Entry 4ADC (X-ray diffraction, 2.30 A resolution); this record covers chains A and B.

Chain A (and B):
Name: Succinylornithine transaminase
Organism: Escherichia coli
Notes: EC 2.6.1.81, 2.6.1.17; chain B of this document is another copy of the same molecule, construct and numbering; everything in this record applies to it too
UniProtKB: P77581 (ASTC_ECOLI); residue numbers follow UniProt; this construct covers 1-406
Chain sequence (406 residues; row label = number of the first residue in the row):
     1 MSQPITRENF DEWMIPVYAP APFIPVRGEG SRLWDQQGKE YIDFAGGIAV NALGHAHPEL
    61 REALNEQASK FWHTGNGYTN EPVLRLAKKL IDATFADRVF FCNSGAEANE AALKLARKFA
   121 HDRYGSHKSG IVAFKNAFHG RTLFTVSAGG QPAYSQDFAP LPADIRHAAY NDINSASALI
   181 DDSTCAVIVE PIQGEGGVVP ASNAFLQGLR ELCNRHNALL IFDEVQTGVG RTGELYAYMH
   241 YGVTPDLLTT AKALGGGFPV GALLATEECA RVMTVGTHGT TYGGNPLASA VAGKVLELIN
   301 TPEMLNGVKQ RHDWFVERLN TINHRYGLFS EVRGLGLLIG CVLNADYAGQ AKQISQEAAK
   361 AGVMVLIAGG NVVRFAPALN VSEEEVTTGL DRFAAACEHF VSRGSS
Unresolved in the structure: 1-2, 403-406
Ligand contacts:
  - pyridoxal phosphate (PLP), molecule 1: S104, G105, A106, N109, F138, H139, G140, E190, E195, D223, V225, Q226, K252
  - pyridoxal phosphate (PLP), molecule 2: E107, T280, T281, Y282
From the paper describing this entry:
  - conformationally variable residues: K252

Interface between chain A and chain B:
Residue-residue contacts (220; chain A residue first):
  I5(A) - L84(B)  hydrophobic
  F10(A) - T79(B)
  F10(A) - L84(B)  hydrophobic
  D11(A) - R98(B)  hydrogen bond (backbone-side chain)
  E12(A) - D97(B)
  E12(A) - R98(B)
  W13(A) - L84(B)
  W13(A) - K88(B)
  W13(A) - I91(B)  hydrophobic
  W13(A) - R98(B)
  W13(A) - V99(B)  hydrogen bond (backbone-backbone)
  M14(A) - V83(B)  hydrophobic
  M14(A) - L84(B)  hydrophobic
  M14(A) - A87(B)  hydrophobic
  M14(A) - R98(B)  hydrogen bond (backbone-side chain)
  M14(A) - V99(B)
  I15(A) - R98(B)
  I15(A) - V99(B)  hydrogen bond (backbone-backbone)
  I15(A) - F100(B)  hydrophobic
  I15(A) - L263(B)  hydrophobic
  I15(A) - A265(B)  hydrophobic
  I15(A) - A270(B)  hydrophobic
  I15(A) - M273(B)  hydrophobic
  P16(A) - R98(B)
  P16(A) - A270(B)
  P16(A) - M273(B)
  P16(A) - T274(B)
  P16(A) - V275(B)  hydrogen bond (backbone-backbone)
  V17(A) - M273(B)  hydrophobic
  V17(A) - T274(B)
  V17(A) - V275(B)
  V17(A) - G276(B)  hydrogen bond (backbone-backbone)
  V17(A) - T277(B)
  V17(A) - H278(B)
  Y18(A) - N76(B)
  Y18(A) - G279(B)
  Y18(A) - T280(B)  hydrogen bond (side chain-backbone)
  P20(A) - N76(B)
  P20(A) - G77(B)
  P20(A) - Y78(B)
  P20(A) - T79(B)
  A21(A) - G77(B)  hydrogen bond (backbone-backbone)
  A21(A) - Y78(B)  hydrophobic
  F23(A) - Y78(B)  hydrophobic
  I24(A) - T79(B)
  I24(A) - N80(B)
  P25(A) - F71(B)
  P25(A) - Y78(B)  hydrophobic
  P25(A) - T79(B)
  V26(A) - K70(B)
  V26(A) - F71(B)
  R27(A) - K70(B)
  R27(A) - F71(B)
  G28(A) - K70(B)  hydrogen bond (backbone-backbone)
  Q36(A) - E81(B)  hydrogen bond
  G47(A) - H73(B)  hydrogen bond (backbone-side chain)
  G47(A) - T74(B)
  V50(A) - H73(B)
  V50(A) - T281(B)
  N51(A) - H73(B)  hydrogen bond (side chain-backbone)
  H55(A) - F71(B)
  H55(A) - H73(B)
  A56(A) - A68(B)
  A56(A) - S69(B)
  A56(A) - K70(B)
  L60(A) - W72(B)
  R61(A) - A68(B)
  R61(A) - S69(B)
  R61(A) - W72(B)
  L64(A) - L64(B)  hydrophobic
  L64(A) - A68(B)  hydrophobic
  L64(A) - W72(B)  hydrophobic
  N65(A) - N65(B)  hydrogen bond
  A68(A) - A56(B)
  A68(A) - R61(B)
  A68(A) - L64(B)  hydrophobic
  S69(A) - R61(B)
  K70(A) - V26(B)
  K70(A) - R27(B)
  K70(A) - G28(B)  hydrogen bond (backbone-backbone)
  K70(A) - A56(B)
  F71(A) - P25(B)
  F71(A) - V26(B)
  F71(A) - R27(B)
  F71(A) - H55(B)
  W72(A) - L60(B)
  W72(A) - R61(B)
  W72(A) - L64(B)  hydrophobic
  W72(A) - F258(B)
  W72(A) - V291(B)  hydrophobic
  H73(A) - G47(B)  hydrogen bond (side chain-backbone)
  H73(A) - V50(B)
  H73(A) - N51(B)  hydrogen bond (backbone-side chain)
  H73(A) - H55(B)
  H73(A) - G257(B)
  T74(A) - L33(B)
  T74(A) - G47(B)
  N76(A) - Y18(B)
  N76(A) - P20(B)
  G77(A) - P20(B)
  G77(A) - A21(B)  hydrogen bond (backbone-backbone)
  Y78(A) - P20(B)
  Y78(A) - A21(B)  hydrophobic
  Y78(A) - F23(B)  hydrophobic
  Y78(A) - P25(B)
  Y78(A) - M364(B)
  T79(A) - F10(B)
  T79(A) - P20(B)
  T79(A) - I24(B)
  T79(A) - P25(B)
  N80(A) - I24(B)
  E81(A) - Q36(B)  hydrogen bond
  L84(A) - I5(B)  hydrophobic
  L84(A) - F10(B)  hydrophobic
  L84(A) - W13(B)
  R85(A) - Q3(B)  hydrogen bond (side chain-backbone)
  R85(A) - I5(B)
  A87(A) - M14(B)  hydrophobic
  K88(A) - Q3(B)
  K88(A) - W13(B)
  I91(A) - W13(B)
  D97(A) - E12(B)
  D97(A) - W13(B)
  R98(A) - D11(B)  hydrogen bond (side chain-backbone)
  R98(A) - E12(B)  hydrogen bond (side chain-backbone)
  R98(A) - W13(B)
  R98(A) - M14(B)  hydrogen bond (side chain-backbone)
  R98(A) - I15(B)
  V99(A) - W13(B)  hydrogen bond (backbone-backbone)
  V99(A) - M14(B)
  V99(A) - I15(B)  hydrogen bond (backbone-backbone)
  F100(A) - I15(B)
  N103(A) - N103(B)
  N103(A) - Y282(B)
  S104(A) - N103(B)
  S104(A) - E107(B)  hydrogen bond
  E107(A) - S104(B)  hydrogen bond
  E110(A) - T142(B)
  E110(A) - L143(B)  hydrogen bond (side chain-backbone)
  K114(A) - R141(B)  hydrogen bond (side chain-backbone)
  K114(A) - F158(B)
  R117(A) - D157(B)
  R117(A) - F158(B)  hydrogen bond (side chain-backbone)
  R117(A) - A159(B)
  R117(A) - P160(B)  hydrogen bond (side chain-backbone)
  K118(A) - D157(B)
  K118(A) - F158(B)
  H121(A) - D157(B)  salt bridge
  H121(A) - A159(B)  hydrogen bond (side chain-backbone)
  S129(A) - A159(B)
  S129(A) - P160(B)
  R141(A) - K114(B)  hydrogen bond (backbone-side chain)
  R141(A) - G276(B)  hydrogen bond (side chain-backbone)
  R141(A) - T277(B)
  R141(A) - H278(B)
  R141(A) - G279(B)
  T142(A) - E110(B)
  T142(A) - T142(B)
  L143(A) - E110(B)  hydrogen bond (backbone-side chain)
  L143(A) - F144(B)  hydrophobic
  L143(A) - P162(B)  hydrophobic
  F144(A) - L143(B)  hydrophobic
  Y154(A) - G276(B)
  D157(A) - K118(B)
  D157(A) - H121(B)
  F158(A) - K114(B)
  F158(A) - R117(B)  hydrogen bond (backbone-side chain)
  F158(A) - K118(B)
  F158(A) - T277(B)
  A159(A) - R117(B)
  A159(A) - H121(B)  hydrogen bond (backbone-side chain)
  A159(A) - S129(B)  hydrogen bond (backbone-side chain)
  P160(A) - R117(B)  hydrogen bond (backbone-side chain)
  P160(A) - S129(B)
  P160(A) - A163(B)
  P162(A) - L143(B)  hydrophobic
  A163(A) - P160(B)
  A251(A) - Y282(B)
  K252(A) - T281(B)  hydrogen bond
  K252(A) - Y282(B)  hydrogen bond (backbone-side chain)
  G257(A) - H73(B)
  F258(A) - F258(B)  hydrophobic
  F258(A) - P259(B)
  F258(A) - Y282(B)
  P259(A) - Y282(B)  hydrophobic
  P259(A) - N285(B)
  V260(A) - Y282(B)  hydrogen bond (backbone-side chain)
  A265(A) - I15(B)  hydrophobic
  A270(A) - I15(B)  hydrophobic
  A270(A) - P16(B)
  M273(A) - I15(B)  hydrophobic
  M273(A) - P16(B)
  M273(A) - V17(B)
  M273(A) - F158(B)  hydrophobic
  T274(A) - P16(B)
  T274(A) - V17(B)
  V275(A) - P16(B)  hydrogen bond (backbone-backbone)
  V275(A) - V17(B)
  G276(A) - V17(B)  hydrogen bond (backbone-backbone)
  G276(A) - R141(B)  hydrogen bond (backbone-side chain)
  G276(A) - Y154(B)
  T277(A) - V17(B)
  T277(A) - R141(B)
  T277(A) - F158(B)
  H278(A) - V17(B)
  H278(A) - R141(B)
  G279(A) - Y18(B)
  G279(A) - R141(B)
  T280(A) - Y18(B)  hydrogen bond (backbone-side chain)
  T281(A) - V50(B)
  T281(A) - K252(B)  hydrogen bond
  Y282(A) - N103(B)
  Y282(A) - A251(B)
  Y282(A) - K252(B)  hydrogen bond (side chain-backbone)
  Y282(A) - F258(B)
  Y282(A) - P259(B)  hydrophobic
  Y282(A) - V260(B)  hydrogen bond (side chain-backbone)
  N285(A) - P259(B)
  V291(A) - W72(B)  hydrophobic
  M364(A) - Y78(B)
Other interface residues (no listed pair), chain A (110 interface residues in all): T6, R7, N9, A19, L33, A45, I48, Q67, G75, V83, F101, L115, D122, V146, D164, G256, L263, L287, V365
Other interface residues (no listed pair), chain B (112 interface residues in all): T6, R7, N9, A19, A45, I48, G75, R85, F101, A106, L115, D122, V146, Q156, L161, D164, L287, V365

In short:
Chain A and chain B form an interface of 110 and 112 residues respectively, with 48 hydrogen bonds and 1 salt
bridge. Among the polar pairs are H121(A)-D157(B), D11(A)-R98(B) and M14(A)-R98(B). Bound to chain A:
pyridoxal phosphate. The paper reports conformational variability at K252(A).
Chain A and chain B are both Succinylornithine transaminase (Escherichia coli); the structure, Structural and
functional study of succinyl-ornithine transaminase from E. coli, was determined by X-ray diffraction (same
publication as 4ADB, 4ADD and 4ADE).
